Entry 3WBJ (X-ray diffraction, 2.50 A resolution); this record covers chain A.

# Chain A
Name: Eukaryotic translation initiation factor 5B
From: Saccharomyces cerevisiae
UniProtKB: P39730 (IF2P_YEAST); residues 1-455 here correspond to UniProt positions 401-855 (UniProt number = residue number + 400)
Amino-acid sequence (459 residues; each row starts with the number of its first residue; numbers below 1 keep their minus sign (Gly-3 is residue -3)):
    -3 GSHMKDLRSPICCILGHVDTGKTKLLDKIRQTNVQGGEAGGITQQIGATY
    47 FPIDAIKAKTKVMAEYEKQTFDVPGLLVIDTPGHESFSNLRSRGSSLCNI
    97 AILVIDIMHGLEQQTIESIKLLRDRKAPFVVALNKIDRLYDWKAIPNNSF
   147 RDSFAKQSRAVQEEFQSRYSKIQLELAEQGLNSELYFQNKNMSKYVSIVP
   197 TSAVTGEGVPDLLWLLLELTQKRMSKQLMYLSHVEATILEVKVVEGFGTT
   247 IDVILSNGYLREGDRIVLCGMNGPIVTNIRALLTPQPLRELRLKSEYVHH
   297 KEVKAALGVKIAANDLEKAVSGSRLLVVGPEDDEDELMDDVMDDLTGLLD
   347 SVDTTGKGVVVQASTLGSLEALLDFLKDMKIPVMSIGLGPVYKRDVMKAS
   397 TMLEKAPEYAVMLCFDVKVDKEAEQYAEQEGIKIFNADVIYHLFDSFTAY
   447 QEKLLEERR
Disordered / not traced: -3 to 0, 79-81, 273, 285-290
Disulfide bonds: Cys9-Cys94
Construct notes: expression tag (-3 to 0)
UniProt features mapped onto this chain:
  - region: Gly12 to Thr19 (G1), Gly37 to Gln41 (G2), Asp76 to Gly79 (G3), Asn130 to Asp133 (G4), Ser198 to Val200 (G5)
  - binding site (GTP): Asp15 to Lys20, Gln31, Gly37 to Thr39, Asn130 to Asp133, Ala199, Val200
  - binding site (K(+)): Asp15, Gly37
  - binding site (Na(+)): Asp15, Gly37
  - binding site (Mg(2+)): Thr19, Thr39
  - modified residue: Ser5 (Phosphoserine)

# Overview
UniProt lists 16 GTP-binding residues, K+-binding residues Asp15 and Gly37, Na+-binding residues Asp15 and
Gly37 and Mg2+-binding residues Thr19 and Thr39.
Chain A is Eukaryotic translation initiation factor 5B (Saccharomyces cerevisiae); the structure, Crystal
structure analysis of eukaryotic translation initiation factor 5B structure II, was determined by X-ray
diffraction, deposited together with 3WBI and 3WBK.
